7X2O - chains C and D of the 6 polymer chains in the assembly; structure by electron microscopy, 3.15 A resolution.

[Chain C]
Molecule: VP3
From: Coxsackievirus B1
Notes: EC 3.4.22.29, 3.6.1.15, 3.4.22.28, 2.7.7.48
UniProtKB: L7UV52 (L7UV52_9ENTO); residues 1-238 here correspond to UniProt positions 333-570 (UniProt number = residue number + 332)
Sequence (238 residues; numbered 1 to 238; the number before each row is that of its first residue):
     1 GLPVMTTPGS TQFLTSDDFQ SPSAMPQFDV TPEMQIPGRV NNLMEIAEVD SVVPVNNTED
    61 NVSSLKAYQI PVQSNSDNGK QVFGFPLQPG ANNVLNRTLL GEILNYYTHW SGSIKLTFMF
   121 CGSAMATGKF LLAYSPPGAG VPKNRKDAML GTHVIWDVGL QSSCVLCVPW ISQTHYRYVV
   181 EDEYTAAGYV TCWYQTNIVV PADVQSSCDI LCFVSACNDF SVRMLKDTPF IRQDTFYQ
Disordered / not traced: 238

[Chain D]
Molecule: Capsid protein VP4
From: Coxsackievirus B1
UniProtKB: A0A2S1FMR1 (A0A2S1FMR1_9ENTO); numbering as in UniProt (aligned over 1-69)
Sequence (69 residues; row label = number of the first residue in the row):
     1 MGAQVSTQKT GAHETGLNAS GNSVIHYTNI NYYKDAASNS ANRQDFTQDP GKFTEPVKDI
    61 MVKTMPALN
Disordered / not traced: 1-2, 12-24
Sequence notes: conflict Val24 (Ile in A0A2S1FMR1)

[Interface between chain C and chain D]
Pairs across the interface - 27 pairs, chain C then chain D:
  Asp18(C) with Ser40(D); Ala41(D), hydrogen bond (side chain-backbone)
  Phe19(C) with Ser40(D)
  Gln20(C) with Ile30(D), hydrogen bond (side chain-backbone); Asn31(D); Tyr32(D), hydrogen bond (side chain-backbone); Ser38(D); Ser40(D)
  Ser21(C) with Tyr33(D); Ser38(D), hydrogen bond (backbone-backbone)
  Pro22(C) with Tyr33(D)
  Ser23(C) with Asp35(D); Ser38(D)
  Gln27(C) with Asp35(D), hydrogen bond (backbone-side chain)
  Gly38(C) with Lys52(D); Phe53(D)
  Arg39(C) with Lys52(D), hydrogen bond (backbone-side chain)
  Asn41(C) with Thr47(D)
  Asn42(C) with Gln48(D)
  Glu45(C) with Thr47(D); Gln48(D); Asp49(D); Phe53(D)
  Glu48(C) with Thr54(D)
  Gln161(C) with Pro66(D); Ala67(D), hydrogen bond (side chain-backbone); Leu68(D)
Also at the interface, not in a pair above, chain C (17 interface residues in all): Pro26, Val40, Val49
Also at the interface, not in a pair above, chain D (22 interface residues in all): Asn29, Lys34, Asn39, Arg43, Pro50

[In short]
Chain C and chain D form an interface of 17 and 22 residues respectively; the contacts include 7 hydrogen
bonds. Polar pairs include Asp18(C)-Ala41(D), Gln20(C)-Ile30(D) and Gln20(C)-Tyr32(D).
Chain C is VP3 and chain D is Capsid protein VP4, both from Coxsackievirus B1; the structure, Cryo-EM
structure of Coxsackievirus B1 mature virion in complex with nAb 2E6 (CVB1-M:2E6), was determined by electron
microscopy, deposited together with 7X2G, 7X2I, 7X2T, 7X2W, 7X35, 7X37 and 7 further entries.
